PDB entry 2XZR | X-ray diffraction, 2.80 A resolution | chain A

== Chain A ==
Name: Immunoglobulin-binding protein eibd
From: Enterobacteria phage P-EIBD
UniProtKB: Q9MCI8 (Q9MCI8_9CAUD); residues 391-440 carry their UniProt numbers (50 of 114 residues fall inside the UniProt entry; the rest is not from it)
Sequence (114 residues; row label = number of the first residue in the row):
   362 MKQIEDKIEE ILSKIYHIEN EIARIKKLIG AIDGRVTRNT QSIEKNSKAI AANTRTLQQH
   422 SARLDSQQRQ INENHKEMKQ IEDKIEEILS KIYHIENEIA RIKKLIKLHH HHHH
Unresolved in the structure: 362, 471-475
Reported in the primary citation:
  - binding site for chloride ion: Asn407
  - self-association interface (contacts with another copy of this molecule); pairs are residue here / residue on that copy: His421-His421 (water-mediated contact), Gln428-Gln428 (hydrogen bond)

== In short ==
From the paper: a binding site for chloride ion at Asn407; a self-association interface involving His421 and
Gln428.
Chain A is Immunoglobulin-binding protein eibd (Enterobacteria phage P-EIBD); the structure, Escherichia coli
Immunoglobulin-binding protein EibD 391-438 FUSED TO GCN4 ADAPTORS, was determined by X-ray diffraction
together with 2XQH from the same study.
